1GA5 - chains D and B of the 4 polymer chains in the assembly; structure by X-ray diffraction, 2.40 A resolution.

== Chain D ==
Molecule: 20-nt DNA strand
Sequence (20 nucleotides; each row starts with the number of its first residue):
   621 CTGACCTAGT GACCTAGTXG
Modified positions: 5IU (5-iodo-2'-deoxyuridine-5'-monophosphate) at position 639

== Chain B ==
Name: Orphan nuclear receptor NR1D1
From: Homo sapiens
Notes: fragment: dna-binding domain plus c-terminal extension
UniProtKB: P20393 (NR1D1_HUMAN); the construct lacks a stretch of the UniProt sequence, so the offset changes along the chain: -8 to 33 = UniProt 123-164; 34-84 = UniProt 166-216
Amino-acid sequence (94 residues; row label = number of the first residue in the row; numbers below 1 keep their minus sign (Thr-8 is residue -8)):
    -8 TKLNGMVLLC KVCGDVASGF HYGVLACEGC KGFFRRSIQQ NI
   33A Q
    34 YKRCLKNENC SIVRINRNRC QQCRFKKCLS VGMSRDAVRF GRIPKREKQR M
Unresolved in the structure: -8 to -3, 76-84
Construct notes: cloning artifact (16)
Swiss-Prot annotation at these positions:
  - DNA-binding region: Val-2 to Phe73 (Nuclear receptor)
  - zinc finger (NR C4-type): Cys1 to Cys21, Cys37 to Cys61
  - modified residue (N6-acetyllysine): Lys59, Lys60

== Interface between chain D and chain B ==
Contacting residue pairs - 14 pairs, chain D then chain B:
  DG629(D) - Gln54(B)  phosphate contact
  DT630(D) - Phe24(B)  phosphate contact
  DT630(D) - Arg27(B)  salt bridge to the phosphate
  DT630(D) - Asn51(B)  hydrogen bond to the phosphate
  DT630(D) - Gln54(B)  hydrogen bond to the phosphate
  DG631(D) - Gly20(B)  phosphate contact
  DG631(D) - Arg27(B)  hydrogen bond to the base
  DG631(D) - Arg50(B)  salt bridge to the phosphate
  DG631(D) - Asn51(B)  phosphate contact
  DG631(D) - Arg57(B)  salt bridge to the phosphate
  DA632(D) - Glu19(B)  phosphate contact
  DC633(D) - Glu19(B)  hydrogen bond to the base
  DT638(D) - Phe73(B)  base contact
  DG640(D) - Arg75(B)  sugar contact
Also at the interface, not in a pair above, chain D (8 interface residues in all): 5IU_639
Also at the interface, not in a pair above, chain B (13 interface residues in all): Lys22, Lys35, Gly74

== In short ==
8 residues of chain D face 13 of chain B across their interface, with 4 hydrogen bonds and 3 salt bridges.
Among the polar pairs are DG631(D)-Arg27(B), DC633(D)-Glu19(B) and DT630(D)-Asn51(B). Curated annotation
(UniProt) lists a DNA-binding region on chain B.
Here chain D is a 20-nt DNA strand and chain B is Orphan nuclear receptor NR1D1 (Homo sapiens). Entry 1GA5
(Crystal structure of the orphan nuclear receptor rev-erb(alpha) DNA-binding domain bound to its cognate
response element) was determined by X-ray diffraction together with 1HLZ from the same study.
